5FHQ - chain A; structure by X-ray diffraction, 1.63 A resolution.

Chain A:
Name: Catechol O-methyltransferase
Source organism: Rattus norvegicus
Notes: EC 2.1.1.6
UniProt: P22734 (COMT_RAT); residues 3-215 here correspond to UniProt positions 46-258 (UniProt number = residue number + 43)
Sequence (213 residues; each row starts with the number of its first residue):
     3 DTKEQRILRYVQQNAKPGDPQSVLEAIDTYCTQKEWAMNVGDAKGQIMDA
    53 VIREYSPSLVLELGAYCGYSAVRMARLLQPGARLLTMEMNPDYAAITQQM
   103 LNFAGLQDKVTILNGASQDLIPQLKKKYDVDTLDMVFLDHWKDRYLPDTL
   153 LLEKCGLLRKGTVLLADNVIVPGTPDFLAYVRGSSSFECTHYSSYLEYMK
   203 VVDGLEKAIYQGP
Ion coordination: Mg2+: D141, D169, N170 (together with 3,5-dinitrocatechol)
Ligand contacts:
  - 3,5-dinitrocatechol (DNC): W38, M40, K46, D141, H142, W143, K144, D169, N170, P174, L198
  - S-adenosylmethionine (SAM): M40, N41, V42, E64, G66, A67, Y68, G70, Y71, S72, M89, E90, M91, N92, Y95, G117, A118, S119, Q120, F139, D141, H142, W143, K144, R146
What the authors report for this chain:
  - catalytic residues: K144 (proposed by the authors, not directly observed)
  - mutagenesis - Y200L: unchanged catalytic activity on 1 a
  - conformationally variable residues (loop rearrangement): E199, Y200
  - binding site for 3,5-dinitrocatechol: W38, K144 (proposed by the authors, not directly observed)

In short:
Ligands of chain A: S-adenosylmethionine and 3,5-dinitrocatechol. D141, D169 and N170 coordinate Mg2+. The
paper reports the catalytic residue K144; Y200L leaves catalytic activity on 1 a unchanged.
Chain A is Catechol O-methyltransferase (Rattus norvegicus); the structure, Crystal structure of (WT) Rat
Catechol-O-Methyltransferase in complex with AdoMet and 3,5-dinitrocatechol (DNC), was determined by X-ray
diffraction, deposited together with 5FHR.
